Entry 8OLR (X-ray diffraction, 2.80 A resolution); this record covers chains R and S of the 28 polymer chains in the assembly.

== Chain R ==
Protein: Proteasome subunit alpha type-5
From: Saccharomyces cerevisiae
Reference sequence: P32379 (PSA5_YEAST); residues -7 to 252 here correspond to UniProt positions 1-260 (UniProt number = residue number + 8)
Sequence (260 residues; numbered -7 to 252; the number before each row is that of its first residue; numbers below 1 keep their minus sign (Met-7 is residue -7)):
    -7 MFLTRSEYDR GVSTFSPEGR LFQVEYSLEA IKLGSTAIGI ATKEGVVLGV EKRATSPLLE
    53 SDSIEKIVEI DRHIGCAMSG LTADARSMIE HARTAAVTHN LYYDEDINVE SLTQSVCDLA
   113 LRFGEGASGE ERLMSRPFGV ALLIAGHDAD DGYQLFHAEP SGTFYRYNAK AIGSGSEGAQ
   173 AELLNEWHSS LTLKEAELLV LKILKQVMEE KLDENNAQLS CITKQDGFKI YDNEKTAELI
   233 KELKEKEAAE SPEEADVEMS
Not modelled in the structure: -7 to 0, 118-124, 243-252

== Chain S ==
Protein: Proteasome subunit alpha type-6
From: Saccharomyces cerevisiae
Reference sequence: P40302 (PSA6_YEAST); residues 0-233 here correspond to UniProt positions 1-234 (UniProt number = residue number + 1)
Sequence (234 residues; each row starts with the number of its first residue; numbering starts at 0):
     0 MFRNNYDGDT VTFSPTGRLF QVEYALEAIK QGSVTVGLRS NTHAVLVALK RNADELSSYQ
    60 KKIIKCDEHM GLSLAGLAPD ARVLSNYLRQ QCNYSSLVFN RKLAVERAGH LLCDKAQKNT
   120 QSYGGRPYGV GLLIIGYDKS GAHLLEFQPS GNVTELYGTA IGARSQGAKT YLERTLDTFI
   180 KIDGNPDELI KAGVEAISQS LRDESLTVDN LSIAIVGKDT PFTIYDGEAV AKYI
Not modelled in the structure: 0-2
UniProt features mapped onto this chain:
  - modified residue: Ser13 (Phosphoserine)
  - cross-link: Lys190 (Glycyl lysine isopeptide (Lys-Gly) (interchain with G-Cter in ubiquitin))

== How chain R and chain S interact ==
Pairs across the interface (46; chain R residue first):
  Arg2(R) with Gly7(S)
  Gly3(R) with Gly7(S)
  Ser5(R) with Arg125(S)
  Thr6(R) with Gly7(S), hydrogen bond (side chain-backbone); Gln20(S)
  Phe7(R) with Gln20(S), hydrogen bond (backbone-side chain); Tyr23(S); Ala24(S), hydrophobic; Arg125(S); Pro126(S); Gly128(S)
  Ser8(R) with Tyr23(S)
  Pro9(R) with Tyr23(S), hydrophobic; Glu26(S)
  Glu10(R) with Glu26(S)
  Gly11(R) with Tyr23(S); Ala27(S)
  Leu13(R) with Arg125(S)
  Gln106(R) with Arg81(S), hydrogen bond
  Asp110(R) with Arg81(S), salt bridge
  Leu113(R) with Pro78(S), hydrophobic; Arg125(S)
  Ser153(R) with Pro78(S)
  Gly154(R) with Pro78(S)
  Thr155(R) with Gln59(S); Pro78(S)
  Phe156(R) with Gln59(S)
  Tyr157(R) with Arg50(S); Ala52(S); Ser56(S); Ser57(S); Gln59(S)
  Arg158(R) with Ser56(S); Ser57(S), hydrogen bond (backbone-backbone)
  Tyr159(R) with Ala52(S); Asp53(S); Leu55(S); Ser56(S)
  Asn160(R) with Leu55(S), hydrogen bond (backbone-backbone)
  Ala161(R) with Leu55(S)
  Gln172(R) with Asp53(S), hydrogen bond; Leu55(S)
  Leu175(R) with Leu55(S)
  Leu176(R) with Glu54(S); Leu55(S), hydrophobic
  Trp179(R) with Leu55(S), hydrophobic
Interface residues without a listed pair, chain R (27 interface residues in all): Glu117
Interface residues without a listed pair, chain S (26 interface residues in all): Asp6, Gln30, Asn51, Lys60, Leu76, Asp79, Gly123

== Summary ==
Chain R and chain S form an interface of 27 and 26 residues respectively; the contacts include 6 hydrogen
bonds and 1 salt bridge. Among the polar pairs are Asp110(R)-Arg81(S), Thr6(R)-Gly7(S) and Phe7(R)-Gln20(S).
Here chain R is Proteasome subunit alpha type-5 and chain S is Proteasome subunit alpha type-6, both from
Saccharomyces cerevisiae. Entry 8OLR (Structure of yeast 20S proteasome in complex with the natural product
beta-lactone inhibitor Cystargolide A) was determined by X-ray diffraction together with 8R03, 8R04, 8R05 and
8OLL from the same study.
